PDB entry 8J0T | electron microscopy, 2.80 A resolution | chains C and G of the 20 polymer chains in the assembly

[Chain C]
Molecule: ATP synthase subunit alpha
From: Mycobacterium tuberculosis
Notes: EC 7.1.2.2
UniProtKB: P9WPU7 (ATPA_MYCTU); residue numbers follow UniProt; this construct covers 1-549
Chain sequence (549 residues; row label = number of the first residue in the row):
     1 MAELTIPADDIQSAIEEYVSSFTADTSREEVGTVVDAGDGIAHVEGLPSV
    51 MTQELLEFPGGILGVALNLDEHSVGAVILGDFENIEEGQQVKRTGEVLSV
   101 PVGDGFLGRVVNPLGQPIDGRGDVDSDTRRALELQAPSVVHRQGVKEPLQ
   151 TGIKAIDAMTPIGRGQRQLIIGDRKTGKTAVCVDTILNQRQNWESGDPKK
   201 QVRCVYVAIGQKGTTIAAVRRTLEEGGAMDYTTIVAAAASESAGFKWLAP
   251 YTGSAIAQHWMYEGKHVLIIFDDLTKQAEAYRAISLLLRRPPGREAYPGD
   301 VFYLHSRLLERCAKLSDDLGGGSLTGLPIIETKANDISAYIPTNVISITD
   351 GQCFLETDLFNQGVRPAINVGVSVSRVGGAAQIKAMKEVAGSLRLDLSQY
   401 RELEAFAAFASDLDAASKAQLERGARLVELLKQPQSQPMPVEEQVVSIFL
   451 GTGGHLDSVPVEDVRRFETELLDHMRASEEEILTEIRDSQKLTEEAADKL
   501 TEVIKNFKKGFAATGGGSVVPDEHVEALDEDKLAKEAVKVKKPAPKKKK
Disordered / not traced: 1-4, 23-26, 516-518, 546-549
Bound ions: Mg2+: Thr179 (together with ATP)
Small-molecule neighbours:
  - ADP (adenosine-5'-diphosphate): Val374, Ser375, Arg376
  - ATP (adenosine-5'-triphosphate): Arg174, Lys175, Thr176, Gly177, Lys178, Thr179, Ala180, Phe360, Arg365, Pro366, Gln433, Pro434, Gln435

[Chain G]
Molecule: ATP synthase gamma chain
From: Mycobacterium tuberculosis
UniProtKB: P9WPU9 (ATPG_MYCTU); residue numbers follow UniProt; this construct covers 1-305
Chain sequence (305 residues; row label = number of the first residue in the row):
     1 MAATLRELRGRIRSAGSIKKITKAQELIATSRIARAQARLESARPYAFEI
    51 TRMLTTLAAEAALDHPLLVERPEPKRAGVLVVSSDRGLCGAYNANIFRRS
   101 EELFSLLREAGKQPVLYVVGRKAQNYYSFRNWNITESWMGFSEQPTYENA
   151 AEIASTLVDAFLLGTDNGEDQRSDSGEGVDELHIVYTEFKSMLSQSAEAH
   201 RIAPMVVEYVEEDIGPRTLYSFEPDATMLFESLLPRYLTTRVYAALLESA
   251 ASELASRQRAMKSATDNADDLIKALTLMANRERQAQITQEISEIVGGANA
   301 LAEAR
Disordered / not traced: 1-2, 164-176, 303-305

[How chain C and chain G interact]
Contacting residue pairs (59; chain C residue first):
  Pro291(C) with Ala300(G), hydrophobic; Leu301(G), hydrophobic
  Pro292(C) with Ala300(G)
  Arg294(C) with Glu293(G)
  Glu295(C) with Glu293(G), hydrogen bond (backbone-side chain)
  Asp336(C) with Ala3(G)
  Ser338(C) with Ala3(G)
  Val519(C) with Asn131(G)
  Val520(C) with Arg130(G); Trp132(G)
  Glu523(C) with Glu101(G); Arg130(G), salt bridge
  Val525(C) with Glu102(G); Ser105(G), hydrogen bond (backbone-side chain)
  Glu526(C) with Glu102(G); Ser105(G), hydrogen bond (backbone-side chain)
  Ala527(C) with Ser105(G), hydrogen bond (backbone-side chain); Glu109(G)
  Leu528(C) with Glu102(G), hydrogen bond (backbone-backbone); Leu106(G)
  Glu530(C) with Leu106(G)
  Leu533(C) with Leu103(G), hydrophobic; His183(G); Ala199(G); His200(G)
  Ala534(C) with Ala199(G), hydrogen bond (backbone-backbone); His200(G); Arg201(G), hydrogen bond (backbone-backbone)
  Lys535(C) with Arg201(G); Val206(G)
  Glu536(C) with His200(G), salt bridge; Arg201(G), hydrogen bond (backbone-backbone); Ile202(G); Met205(G); Val206(G), hydrogen bond (backbone-backbone); Arg241(G), salt bridge
  Ala537(C) with Val206(G)
  Val538(C) with Met205(G), hydrophobic; Val206(G), hydrogen bond (backbone-backbone); Val207(G), hydrophobic; Glu208(G), hydrogen bond (backbone-backbone)
  Lys539(C) with Thr55(G), hydrogen bond (backbone-side chain); Glu208(G); Val210(G)
  Val540(C) with Thr55(G); Ala58(G); Ala59(G), hydrophobic; Glu208(G), hydrogen bond (backbone-backbone); Tyr209(G); Val210(G), hydrogen bond (backbone-backbone)
  Lys541(C) with Val210(G); Glu211(G); Glu212(G)
  Lys542(C) with Ala59(G); Ala61(G); Tyr209(G)
  Pro543(C) with Glu211(G); Glu212(G)
  Ala544(C) with Tyr209(G)
Interface residues without a listed pair, chain C (30 interface residues in all): Gly293, Pro521, Asp529, Lys532
Interface residues without a listed pair, chain G (40 interface residues in all): Leu54, Leu68, Arg99, Tyr126, Asp213, Ile214, Tyr237, Gly296, Gly297

[In short]
30 residues of chain C and 40 residues of chain G are in contact, with 14 hydrogen bonds and 3 salt bridges.
Polar contacts include Glu523(C)-Arg130(G), Glu536(C)-His200(G) and Glu536(C)-Arg241(G). Ligands of chain C:
ATP and ADP.
Here chain C is ATP synthase subunit alpha and chain G is ATP synthase gamma chain, both from Mycobacterium
tuberculosis. Entry 8J0T (Cryo-EM structure of Mycobacterium tuberculosis ATP synthase in the apo-form) was
determined by electron microscopy, deposited together with 8J0S, 8J57, 8J58, 8JR0 and 8JR1.
